4K47 - chain A; structure by X-ray diffraction, 2.02 A resolution.

[Chain A]
Molecule: Leucine--tRNA ligase
From: Streptococcus pneumoniae
Notes: EC 6.1.1.4
Reference sequence: B8ZKS5 (SYL_STRPJ); residue numbers follow UniProt; this construct covers 228-410
Sequence (192 residues; row label = number of the first residue in the row):
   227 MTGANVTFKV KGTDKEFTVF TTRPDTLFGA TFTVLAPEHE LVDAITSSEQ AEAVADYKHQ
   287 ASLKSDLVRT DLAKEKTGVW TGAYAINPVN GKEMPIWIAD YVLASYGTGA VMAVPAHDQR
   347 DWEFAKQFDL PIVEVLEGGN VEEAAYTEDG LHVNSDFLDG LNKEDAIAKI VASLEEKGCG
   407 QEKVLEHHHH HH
Not modelled in the structure: 227, 411-418
Construct notes: expression tag (227, 411-418); engineered mutation Ser399 (Cys in B8ZKS5)
Residues lining bound ligands: WMP ([(1R,5R,6R,8S)-6-(6-aminopurin-9-yl)-3'-[(R)-oxidanyl(phenyl)methyl]spiro[2,4,7-trioxa-3-boranuidabicyclo[3.3.0]octane-3,9'-8-oxa-9-boranuidabicyclo[4.3.0]nona-1,3,5-triene]-8-yl]methyl dihydrogen phosphate): Phe246, Thr247, Thr248, Arg249, Thr252, Tyr327, Val328, Leu329, Tyr332, Gly335, Ala336, Val337, Met338, Val340, His343, Asp344, Thr373, Lys389
What the authors report for this chain:
  - catalytic residues: Thr247, Thr252, Asp347 (by similarity / conservation)
  - binding site for WMP: Thr247 to Thr252, Tyr332, Asp344, Thr373
  - mutagenesis - C399S: unchanged catalytic activity on ZCL039
  - mutagenesis - T252R, Y332D: abolished catalytic activity on mischarged tRNA

[In short]
Bound to chain A: compound WMP. From the paper: catalytic residues Thr247, Thr252 and Asp347; T252R and Y332D
abolish catalytic activity on mischarged tRNA.
Chain A is Leucine--tRNA ligase (Streptococcus pneumoniae); the structure, Structure of the Streptococcus
pneumoniae leucyl-tRNA synthetase editing domain bound to a benzoxaborole-AMP adduct, was determined by X-ray
diffraction, deposited together with 4K48.
